Entry 3Q2K (X-ray diffraction, 2.13 A resolution); this record covers chains A and B of the 8 polymer chains in the assembly.

[Chain A (and B)]
Name: oxidoreductase
From: Bordetella pertussis
Notes: chain B of this document is another copy of the same molecule, construct and numbering; everything in this record applies to it too
Reference sequence: Q79H45 (Q79H45_BORPE); residues 1-350 here = UniProt positions 1-350
Amino-acid sequence (370 residues; numbered -19 to 350; the number before each row is that of its first residue; numbers below 1 keep their minus sign (Met-19 is residue -19)):
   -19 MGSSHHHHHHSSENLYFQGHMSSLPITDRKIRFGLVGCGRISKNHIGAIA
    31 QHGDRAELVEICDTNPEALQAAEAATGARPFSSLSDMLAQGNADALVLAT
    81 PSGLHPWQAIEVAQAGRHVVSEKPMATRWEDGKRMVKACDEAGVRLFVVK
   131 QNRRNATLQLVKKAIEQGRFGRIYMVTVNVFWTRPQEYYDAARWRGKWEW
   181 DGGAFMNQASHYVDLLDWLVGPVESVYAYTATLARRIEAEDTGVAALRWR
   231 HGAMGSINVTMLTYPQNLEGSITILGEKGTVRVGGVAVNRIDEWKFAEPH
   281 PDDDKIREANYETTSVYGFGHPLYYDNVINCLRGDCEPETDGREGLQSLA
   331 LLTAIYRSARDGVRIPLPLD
Unresolved in the structure: -19 to 4 (chain B: -19 to 8, 286-298)
Sequence notes: expression tag (-19 to 0)
Ligand contacts:
  - HP7 ((2S,3S,4R,5R,6R)-5-acetamido-6-[[[(2R,3S,4R,5R)-5-(2,4-dioxopyrimidin-1-yl)-3,4-dihydroxy-oxolan-2-yl]methoxy-hydroxy-phosphoryl]oxy-hydroxy-phosphoryl]oxy-3,4-dihydroxy-oxane-2-carboxylic acid): Arg20, Lys103, Gln131, Asn132, Trp162, Thr163, Arg164, Pro165, Tyr168, Arg175, Asn187, Gln188, His191, Gln246, Asn247, Gly298
  - NADH (NAI; 1,4-dihydronicotinamide adenine dinucleotide): Val16, Gly17, Cys18, Gly19, Arg20, Ile21, Cys42, Asp43, Thr44, Asn45, Ala48, Ala79, Thr80, Pro81, Ser82, Leu84, His85, Gln88, Glu102, Lys103, Pro104, Val129, Gln131, Ala172, Trp174, Arg175, Asn187, His191, His301
Reported in the primary citation:
  - binding site for HP7: Arg20

[Chain A / chain B interface]
Residue-residue contacts (89; chain A residue first):
  Arg152(A) with Leu213(B), hydrogen bond (side chain-backbone)
  Tyr154(A) with Leu213(B); Ala214(B); Thr222(B); Leu242(B), hydrophobic
  Met155(A) with Phe161(B), hydrophobic; Thr222(B); Gly223(B); Val224(B), hydrophobic; Asn238(B); Val239(B)
  Thr157(A) with Phe161(B); Asn238(B)
  Asn159(A) with Arg262(B)
  Phe161(A) with Met155(B), hydrophobic; Thr157(B); Leu255(B), hydrophobic
  Ser205(A) with Tyr209(B), hydrogen bond
  Val206(A) with Tyr209(B), hydrogen bond (backbone-side chain)
  Tyr207(A) with Tyr207(B), hydrophobic; Tyr209(B); Arg344(B), hydrogen bond
  Tyr209(A) with Ser205(B), hydrogen bond; Val206(B), hydrogen bond (side chain-backbone); Tyr207(B); Ala226(B); Leu227(B); Arg228(B); Met234(B); Arg344(B)
  Thr210(A) with Met234(B)
  Ala211(A) with Met234(B), hydrophobic
  Leu213(A) with Arg152(B); Tyr154(B); Gly232(B); Met234(B), hydrophobic
  Ala214(A) with Tyr154(B)
  Thr222(A) with Tyr154(B); Met155(B); Met234(B)
  Gly223(A) with Met155(B)
  Val224(A) with Met155(B), hydrophobic; Gly235(B); Ser236(B)
  Ala226(A) with Tyr209(B)
  Leu227(A) with Tyr209(B)
  Arg228(A) with Tyr209(B)
  Gly232(A) with Leu213(B)
  Met234(A) with Tyr209(B); Thr210(B); Ala211(B), hydrophobic; Leu213(B), hydrophobic; Thr222(B); Val224(B), hydrophobic
  Gly235(A) with Val224(B)
  Ser236(A) with Ser236(B), hydrogen bond; Asn238(B), hydrogen bond
  Asn238(A) with Met155(B); Ser236(B), hydrogen bond
  Val239(A) with Met155(B)
  Thr240(A) with Leu255(B)
  Leu242(A) with Tyr154(B), hydrophobic
  Tyr244(A) with Gly256(B); Glu257(B); Lys258(B); Gly259(B); Thr260(B), hydrogen bond (backbone-side chain); Lys275(B); Phe276(B); Ala277(B)
  Leu248(A) with Lys275(B)
  Glu249(A) with Arg262(B), salt bridge
  Leu255(A) with Phe161(B), hydrophobic; Thr240(B); Thr243(B)
  Gly256(A) with Tyr244(B)
  Glu257(A) with Tyr244(B)
  Lys258(A) with Tyr244(B)
  Gly259(A) with Tyr244(B)
  Thr260(A) with Tyr244(B), hydrogen bond (side chain-backbone)
  Glu273(A) with Leu248(B)
  Lys275(A) with Tyr244(B); Pro245(B); Leu248(B)
  Phe276(A) with Tyr244(B)
  Ala277(A) with Tyr244(B), hydrogen bond (backbone-side chain)
  Arg344(A) with Tyr207(B); Tyr209(B); Gly342(B), hydrogen bond (side chain-backbone)
Other interface residues (no listed pair), chain A (48 interface residues in all): Ala233, Thr243, Pro245, Thr253, Arg262, Gly342
Other interface residues (no listed pair), chain B (47 interface residues in all): Asn159, Ala233, Thr253, Glu273

[In short]
48 residues of chain A and 47 residues of chain B are in contact, with 13 hydrogen bonds and 1 salt bridge.
Polar contacts include Glu249(A)-Arg262(B), Arg152(A)-Leu213(B) and Ser205(A)-Tyr209(B). Ligands of chain A:
NADH and compound HP7. From the paper: a binding site for HP7 at Arg20(A).
Chain A and chain B are both oxidoreductase (Bordetella pertussis); the structure, Crystal structure of the
WlbA dehydrogenase from Bordetella pertussis in complex with NADH and UDP-GlcNAcA, was determined by X-ray
diffraction together with 3Q2I from the same study.
